Entry 6C83 (X-ray diffraction, 2.55 A resolution); this record covers chains A and B of the 4 polymer chains in the assembly.

== Chain A (and B) ==
Protein: Aurora kinase A
Organism: Homo sapiens
Notes: EC 2.7.11.1; chain B of this document is another copy of the same molecule, construct and numbering; everything in this record applies to it too
UniProt: O14965 (AURKA_HUMAN); residue numbers follow UniProt; this construct covers 122-403
Chain sequence (285 residues; numbered 119 to 403; the number before each row is that of its first residue):
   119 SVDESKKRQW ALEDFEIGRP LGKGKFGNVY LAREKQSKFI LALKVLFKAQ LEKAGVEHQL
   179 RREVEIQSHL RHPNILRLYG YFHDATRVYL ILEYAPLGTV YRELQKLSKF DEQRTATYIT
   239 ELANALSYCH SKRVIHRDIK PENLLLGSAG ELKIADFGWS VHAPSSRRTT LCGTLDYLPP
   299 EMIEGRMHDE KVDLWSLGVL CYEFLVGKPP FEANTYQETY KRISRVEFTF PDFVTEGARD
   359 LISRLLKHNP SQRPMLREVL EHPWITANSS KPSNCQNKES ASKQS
Not modelled in the structure: 119-126, 276-290, 390-403 (chain B: 119-126, 276-290, 389-403)
Differences from the reference sequence: expression tag (119-121)
Small-molecule neighbours: AMP-PCP (ACP; phosphomethylphosphonic acid adenylate ester): Leu-139, Gly-140, Lys-141, Gly-142, Lys-143, Val-147, Ala-160, Leu-194, Leu-210, Glu-211, Tyr-212, Ala-213, Thr-217, Leu-263
Swiss-Prot annotation at these positions:
  - region: His-280 to Leu-293 (Activation segment)
  - active site: Asp-256 (Proton acceptor)
  - binding site (ATP): Lys-143, Lys-162, Glu-211 to Ala-213, Glu-260, Asn-261, Asp-274
  - modified residue: Thr-287 (Phosphothreonine), Thr-288 (Phosphothreonine), Ser-342 (Phosphoserine)
  - cross-link: Lys-258 (Glycyl lysine isopeptide (Lys-Gly) (interchain with G-Cter in SUMO2))
  - natural variant: Ser-155 (S155R: In a colorectal adenocarcinoma sample), Val-174 (V174M: In a metastatic melanoma sample)
  - mutagenesis: Lys-162 (K162R: Loss of kinase activity), Phe-165 (F165A: Decreases the interaction with phosphatase type 1 isoforms), Gly-198 (G198N: Reduces interaction with TPX2. Reduces kinase activity tenfold. Promotes interaction with the AURKB binding partners INCENP and BIRC5 that are normally not bound by AURKA), Arg-205 (R205A: Reduces ubiquitination and proteasomal degradation), Asp-274 (D274N: Abolishes cilia disassembly and kinase activity), Thr-287 (T287A: No direct effect on catalytic activity; T287E: Enhances interaction with TPX2), Thr-288 (T288A: Reduces cilia disassembly and kinase activity; T288D: Mimics phosphorylation state and increases kinase activity), Cys-290 (C290A: Enhances stability; when associated with A-393), Tyr-334 (Y334A: Reduces binding to MYCN), Gln-335 (Q335A: Reduces binding to MYCN), Phe-346 (F346A: Decreases the interaction with phosphatase type 1 isoforms), Cys-393 (C393A: Enhances stability; when associated with A-290)
From the paper describing this entry:
  - conformationally variable residues: Lys-162, Glu-181
  - mutagenesis - Y199H, Y199K: decreased binding to TPX2
  - mutagenesis - Y199H, Y199K: unchanged catalytic activity

== Chain A / chain B interface ==
Pairs across the interface (36; chain A residue first):
  Phe-144(A) / Lys-171(B)
  Ala-172(A) / Ala-172(B)
  Val-174(A) / Ala-172(B)  hydrophobic
  Arg-179(A) / Tyr-334(B)
  Arg-179(A) / Gln-335(B)  hydrogen bond
  Arg-180(A) / Met-300(B)  hydrogen bond (side chain-backbone)
  Arg-180(A) / Ile-301(B)
  Arg-180(A) / Gly-303(B)
  Arg-180(A) / Tyr-334(B)
  Glu-183(A) / Gln-335(B)
  Glu-183(A) / Tyr-338(B)
  Ile-184(A) / Ile-301(B)
  Ile-184(A) / Glu-302(B)
  Ile-184(A) / Gly-303(B)
  Lys-250(A) / Arg-304(B)
  Arg-251(A) / Arg-304(B)
  Arg-251(A) / Met-305(B)
  Val-252(A) / Glu-302(B)
  Val-252(A) / Gly-303(B)
  Ile-253(A) / Gly-303(B)  hydrogen bond (backbone-backbone)
  Ile-253(A) / Met-305(B)
  Arg-255(A) / Gly-303(B)
  Leu-293(A) / His-176(B)
  Leu-296(A) / His-176(B)
  Met-300(A) / Arg-180(B)
  Ile-301(A) / Arg-180(B)
  Glu-302(A) / Ile-184(B)
  Gly-303(A) / Ile-184(B)
  Gly-303(A) / Arg-251(B)
  Gly-303(A) / Val-252(B)
  Arg-304(A) / Arg-251(B)
  His-306(A) / Met-305(B)
  His-306(A) / His-306(B)
  Asp-307(A) / Met-305(B)
  Tyr-334(A) / Arg-179(B)
  Tyr-334(A) / Arg-180(B)
Other interface residues (no listed pair), chain A (27 interface residues in all): Lys-171, His-176, Gln-177, Tyr-199, Met-305
Other interface residues (no listed pair), chain B (21 interface residues in all): Gln-168, Ile-253, Asp-307

== Summary ==
The interface between chain A and chain B involves 27 residues on one side and 21 on the other, with 3
hydrogen bonds. Polar pairs include Arg-179(A)/Gln-335(B), Arg-180(A)/Met-300(B) and Ile-253(A)/Gly-303(B).
Bound to chain A: AMP-PCP. From the paper: Y199H and Y199K of chain A reduce binding to TPX2; conformational
variability at Lys-162(A) and Glu-181(A).
Both chains are Aurora kinase A (Homo sapiens). Entry 6C83 (Structure of Aurora A (122-403) bound to
inhibitory Monobody Mb2 and AMPPCP) was determined by X-ray diffraction together with 5G15 from the same
study.
